Entry 6XLK (electron microscopy, 3.30 A resolution); this record covers chains T and H of the 4 polymer chains in the assembly.

# Chain T
Molecule: synthetic template strand DNA
Sequence (54 nucleotides; numbered 1 to 54; the number before each row is that of its first residue):
     1 CGCCGCGTCAGACTCGTAGGAATCTAAACCCTCCCCTTAGGGGAGGGTCA
    51 AGGC
Not modelled in the structure: 1-26, 50-54

# Chain H
Molecule: MerR family transcriptional regulator EcmrR
Organism: Escherichia coli
Amino-acid sequence (268 residues; each row starts with the number of its first residue):
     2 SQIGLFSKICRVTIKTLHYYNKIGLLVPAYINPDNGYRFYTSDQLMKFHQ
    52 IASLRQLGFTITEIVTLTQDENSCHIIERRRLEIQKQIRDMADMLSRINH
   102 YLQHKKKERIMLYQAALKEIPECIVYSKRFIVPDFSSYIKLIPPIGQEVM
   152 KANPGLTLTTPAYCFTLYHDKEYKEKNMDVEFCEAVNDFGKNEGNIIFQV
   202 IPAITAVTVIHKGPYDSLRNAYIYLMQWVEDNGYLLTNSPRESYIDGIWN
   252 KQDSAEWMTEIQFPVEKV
Ligand contacts:
  - tetraphenylantimonium ion (118): Tyr127, Ile140, Ile143, Pro144, Gly147, Met151, Ala163, Cys165, Phe183, Glu185, Tyr245, Trp250
  - chapso (1N7): Tyr169, Asp171, Lys172, Glu173, Tyr174, Lys175, Glu176, Met179, Arg220, Tyr223, Met227, Pro241, Phe264

# Interface between chain T and chain H
Contacting residue pairs - 17 pairs, chain T then chain H:
  DA39(T) - Tyr20(H)  base contact
  DA39(T) - Arg56(H)  salt bridge to the phosphate
  DA39(T) - Thr61(H)  hydrogen bond to the phosphate
  DA39(T) - Ile62(H)  hydrogen bond to the phosphate
  DG40(T) - Thr17(H)  hydrogen bond to the phosphate
  DG40(T) - Tyr20(H)  base contact
  DG40(T) - Tyr21(H)  hydrogen bond to the phosphate
  DG40(T) - Ile62(H)  phosphate contact
  DG41(T) - Thr14(H)  hydrogen bond to the phosphate
  DG41(T) - Lys16(H)  phosphate contact
  DG41(T) - Thr17(H)  phosphate contact
  DG42(T) - Lys16(H)  hydrogen bond to the base
  DG43(T) - Lys16(H)  hydrogen bond to the base
  DG47(T) - Tyr38(H)  hydrogen bond to the base
  DT48(T) - Asn36(H)  hydrogen bond to the phosphate
  DT48(T) - Tyr38(H)  hydrogen bond to the base
  DC49(T) - Asn36(H)  phosphate contact
Interface residues without a listed pair, chain T (9 interface residues in all): DT38
Interface residues without a listed pair, chain H (11 interface residues in all): Asp35

# Overview
Chain T and chain H form an interface of 9 and 11 residues respectively; the contacts include 10 hydrogen
bonds and 1 salt bridge. Polar pairs include DG42(T)-Lys16(H), DG43(T)-Lys16(H) and DG47(T)-Tyr38(H). Ligands
of chain H: chapso and tetraphenylantimonium ion.
Here chain T is synthetic template strand DNA and chain H is MerR family transcriptional regulator EcmrR
(Escherichia coli). Entry 6XLK (Cryo-EM structure of EcmrR-DNA complex in EcmrR-RPitc-4nt) was determined by
electron microscopy, deposited together with 6XL5, 6XL6, 6XL9, 6XLA, 6XLJ, 6XLL, 6XLM and 6XLN.
